5T5I - chains N and P of the 12 polymer chains in the assembly; structure by X-ray diffraction, 1.90 A resolution.

[Chain N]
Molecule: Tungsten formylmethanofuran dehydrogenase subunit fwdF
Organism: Methanothermobacter wolfeii
Amino-acid sequence (349 residues; numbered 1 to 349; the number before each row is that of its first residue):
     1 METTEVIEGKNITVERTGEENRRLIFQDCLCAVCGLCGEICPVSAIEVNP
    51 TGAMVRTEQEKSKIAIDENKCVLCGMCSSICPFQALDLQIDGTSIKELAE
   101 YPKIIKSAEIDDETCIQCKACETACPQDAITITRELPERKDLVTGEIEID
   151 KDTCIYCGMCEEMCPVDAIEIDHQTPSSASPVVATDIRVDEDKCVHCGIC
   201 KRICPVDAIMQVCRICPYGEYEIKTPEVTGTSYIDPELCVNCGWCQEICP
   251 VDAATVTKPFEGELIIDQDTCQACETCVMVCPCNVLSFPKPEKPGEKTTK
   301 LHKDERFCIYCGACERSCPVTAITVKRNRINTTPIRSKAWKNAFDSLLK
Not modelled in the structure: 1-8, 214-225
Metal / ion sites: 4Fe-4S cluster Fe site 1: Cys31, Cys34, Cys37, Cys81; 4Fe-4S cluster Fe site 2: Cys41, Cys71, Cys74, Cys77; 4Fe-4S cluster Fe site 3: Cys115, Cys118, Cys121, Cys249; K+ site 1: Glu122, Thr123, Cys125, Asp128; 4Fe-4S cluster Fe site 4: Cys125, Cys239, Cys242, Cys245; 4Fe-4S cluster Fe site 5: Cys154, Cys157, Cys160, Cys204; K+ site 2: Glu161, Glu162, Cys164, Asp167; 4Fe-4S cluster Fe site 6: Cys164, Cys194, Cys197, Cys200; K+ site 3: Gln246, Glu247, Cys249, Asp252; 4Fe-4S cluster Fe site 7: Cys271, Cys274, Cys277, Cys318; 4Fe-4S cluster Fe site 8: Cys281, Cys308, Cys311, Cys314; K+ site 4: Glu315, Arg316, Cys318
Ligand contacts:
  - 4Fe-4S cluster (SF4), molecule 1: Leu24, Cys41, Pro42, Val43, Ala45, Ile46, Ile66, Cys71, Val72, Leu73, Cys74, Gly75, Met76, Cys77
  - 4Fe-4S cluster (SF4), molecule 2: Phe26, Cys31, Ala32, Val33, Cys34, Gly35, Leu36, Cys37, Val48, Ile64, Cys81, Pro82, Phe83, Ala85, Leu86
  - 4Fe-4S cluster (SF4), molecule 3: Ala108, Cys125, Pro126, Gln127, Ala129, Ile130, Ile234, Cys239, Val240, Asn241, Cys242, Gly243, Trp244, Cys245, Val256
  - 4Fe-4S cluster (SF4), molecule 4: Ile110, Cys115, Ile116, Gln117, Cys118, Lys119, Ala120, Cys121, Ile132, Cys249, Pro250, Val251, Ala253, Ala254
  - 4Fe-4S cluster (SF4), molecule 5: Ile147, Cys164, Pro165, Val166, Ala168, Ile169, Val189, Cys194, Val195, His196, Cys197, Gly198, Ile199, Cys200, Gln211
  - 4Fe-4S cluster (SF4), molecule 6: Ile149, Cys154, Ile155, Tyr156, Cys157, Gly158, Met159, Cys160, Ile171, Ile187, Cys204, Pro205, Val206, Ala208, Ile209
  - 4Fe-4S cluster (SF4), molecule 7: Leu264, Cys281, Pro282, Cys283, Val285, Leu286, Cys308, Ile309, Tyr310, Cys311, Gly312, Ala313, Cys314, Val325
  - 4Fe-4S cluster (SF4), molecule 8: Cys271, Gln272, Ala273, Cys274, Glu275, Thr276, Cys277, Phe288, Leu301, Cys318, Pro319, Val320, Ala322, Ile323

[Chain P]
Molecule: Tungsten formylmethanofuran dehydrogenase subunit fwdG
Organism: Methanothermobacter wolfeii
Amino-acid sequence (82 residues; row label = number of the first residue in the row):
     1 MAIGLKAYPELCHGCGNCVIACPVNALRSPEVAGGKGPTDDVEIIMIVED
    51 GVVNIKNPDLCGKCGTCVESCPVDAIRLEELE
Not modelled in the structure: 1
Metal / ion sites: 4Fe-4S cluster Fe site 1: Cys12, Cys15, Cys18, Cys71; 4Fe-4S cluster Fe site 2: Cys22, Cys61, Cys64, Cys67; K+: Val68, Cys71, Asp74
Ligand contacts:
  - 4Fe-4S cluster (SF4), molecule 1: Leu5, Cys22, Pro23, Val24, Ile45, Met46, Cys61, Gly62, Lys63, Cys64, Gly65, Thr66, Cys67, Leu78
  - 4Fe-4S cluster (SF4), molecule 2: Cys12, His13, Gly14, Cys15, Gly16, Asn17, Cys18, Val48, Val53, Ser70, Cys71, Val73, Ala75, Ile76

[How chain N and chain P interact]
Pairs across the interface - 31 pairs, chain N then chain P:
  Asn49(N) with Ile3(P)
  Pro50(N) with Lys63(P)
  Gly52(N) with Lys63(P); Cys64(P)
  Ala53(N) with Lys63(P), hydrogen bond (backbone-backbone); Cys64(P); Leu78(P), hydrophobic
  Met54(N) with Ile3(P), hydrophobic
  Arg56(N) with Cys64(P); Thr66(P), hydrogen bond; Glu69(P), salt bridge
  Thr57(N) with Gly65(P); Val68(P)
  Gln59(N) with Leu78(P), hydrogen bond (side chain-backbone)
  Lys61(N) with Ile3(P); Glu80(P), salt bridge
  Thr270(N) with Leu27(P)
  Gln272(N) with Pro23(P); Ala26(P); Leu27(P)
  Cys274(N) with Pro23(P), hydrophobic; Thr66(P)
  Thr276(N) with Cys64(P); Thr66(P), hydrogen bond
  Ser317(N) with Cys64(P)
  Pro319(N) with Pro23(P), hydrophobic; Val24(P), hydrophobic; Cys64(P), hydrophobic
  Val320(N) with Pro23(P); Val24(P), hydrophobic; Leu27(P), hydrophobic
Other interface residues (no listed pair), chain N (17 interface residues in all): Met279
Other interface residues (no listed pair), chain P (15 interface residues in all): Ala33, Gly62

[Summary]
17 residues of chain N and 15 residues of chain P are in contact; the contacts include 4 hydrogen bonds and 2
salt bridges. Polar contacts include Arg56(N)-Glu69(P), Lys61(N)-Glu80(P) and Arg56(N)-Thr66(P). Bound to
chain N: 8 copies of 4Fe-4S cluster.
Here chain N is Tungsten formylmethanofuran dehydrogenase subunit fwdF and chain P is Tungsten
formylmethanofuran dehydrogenase subunit fwdG, both from Methanothermobacter wolfeii. Entry 5T5I
(Tungsten-containing formylmethanofuran dehydrogenase from methanothermobacter wolfeii, orthorhombic form at
1.9 A) was determined by X-ray diffraction, deposited together with 5T5M and 5T61.
